Entry 3PPN (X-ray diffraction, 2.30 A resolution); this record covers chain A.

# Chain A
Protein: Glycine betaine/carnitine/choline-binding protein
From: Bacillus subtilis
Reference sequence: O32243 (OPUCC_BACSU); residue numbers follow UniProt; this construct covers 1-303
Sequence (311 residues; each row starts with the number of its first residue; numbers below 1 keep their minus sign (Met-7 is residue -7)):
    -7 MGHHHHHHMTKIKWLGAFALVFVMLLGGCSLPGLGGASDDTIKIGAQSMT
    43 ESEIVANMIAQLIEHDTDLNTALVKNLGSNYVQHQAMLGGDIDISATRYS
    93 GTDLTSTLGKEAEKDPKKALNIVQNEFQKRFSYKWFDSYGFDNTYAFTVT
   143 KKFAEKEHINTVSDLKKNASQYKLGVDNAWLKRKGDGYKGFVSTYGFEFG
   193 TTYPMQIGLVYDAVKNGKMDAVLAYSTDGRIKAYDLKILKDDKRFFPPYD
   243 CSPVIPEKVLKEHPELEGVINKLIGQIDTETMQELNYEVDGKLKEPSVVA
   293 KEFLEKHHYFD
Disordered / not traced: -7 to 31, 302-303
Construct notes: expression tag (-7 to 0)
Swiss-Prot annotation at these positions:
  - lipidation: Cys21 (N-palmitoyl cysteine)
From the paper describing this entry:
  - specificity-determining residues: Thr94

# Overview
The paper reports the specificity determinant Thr94.
Chain A is Glycine betaine/carnitine/choline-binding protein (Bacillus subtilis); the structure, Structures of
the substrate-binding protein provide insights into the multiple compatible solutes binding specificities of
Bacillus ..., was determined by X-ray diffraction, deposited together with 3PPO, 3PPP, 3PPQ and 3PPR.
